PDB entry 5D2M | X-ray diffraction, 2.40 A resolution | chains A and C of the 5 polymer chains in the assembly

Chain A:
Molecule: SUMO-conjugating enzyme UBC9
From: Homo sapiens
Notes: EC 6.3.2.-
Reference sequence: P63279 (UBC9_HUMAN); residue numbers follow UniProt; this construct covers 1-158
Sequence (161 residues; row label = number of the first residue in the row; numbers below 1 keep their minus sign (Gly-2 is residue -2)):
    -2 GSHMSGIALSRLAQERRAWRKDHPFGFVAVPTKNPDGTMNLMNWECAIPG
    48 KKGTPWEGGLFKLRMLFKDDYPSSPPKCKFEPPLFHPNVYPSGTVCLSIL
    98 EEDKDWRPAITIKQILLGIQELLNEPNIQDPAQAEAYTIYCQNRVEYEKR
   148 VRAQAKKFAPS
Unresolved in the structure: -2 to 0, 158
Differences from the reference sequence: expression tag (-2 to 0); engineered mutation Arg14 (Lys in P63279)
Curated features (UniProtKB/Swiss-Prot):
  - region: Arg13, Ala15 to Lys18 (Interaction with SUMO1)
  - active site: Cys93 (Glycyl thioester intermediate)
  - site: Ile4 (Interaction with RANBP2), Val25 (Interaction with RANBP2), Leu57 (Interaction with RANBP2), Asp100, Lys101 (Substrate binding)
  - modified residue: Ser2 (N-acetylserine), Lys65 (N6-acetyllysine), Ser71 (Phosphoserine)
  - cross-link (Glycyl lysine isopeptide (Lys-Gly)): Lys18 (interchain with G-Cter in SUMO2), Lys48 (interchain with G-Cter in SUMO2), Lys49 (interchain with G-Cter in SUMO1), Lys101 (interchain with G-Cter in SUMO2)
  - mutagenesis: Arg17 to Lys18 (Impairs binding to SUMO1 and catalytic activity), Phe22 (F22A: Impairs binding to RANBP2), Val25 (V25A: Impairs binding to RANBP2), Val27 (V27A: Impairs binding to RANBP2), Glu42 (E42A: Slightly impairs binding to RANBP2), Lys48 (K48A: Slightly impairs binding to RANBP2), Glu54 (E54A: Slightly impairs binding to RANBP2), Leu57 (L57A: Impairs binding to RANBP2), Lys59 (K59A: Impairs binding to RANBP2), Arg61 (R61A: Slightly impairs binding to RANBP2), Asn85 (N85Q: Impairs catalytic activity), Tyr87 (Y87A: Impairs catalytic activity), 3 further mutagenesis entries in UniProt

Chain C:
Molecule: Ran GTPase-activating protein 1
From: Homo sapiens
Reference sequence: P46060 (RAGP1_HUMAN); numbering as in UniProt (aligned over 418-587)
Sequence (171 residues; numbered 417 to 587; the number before each row is that of its first residue):
   417 SNTGEPAPVLSSPPPADVSTFLAFPSPEKLLRLGPKSSVLIAQQTDTSDP
   467 EKVVSAFLKVSSVFKDEATVRMAVQDAVDALMQKAFNSSSFNSNTFLTRL
   517 LVHMGLLKSEDKVKAIANLYGPLMALNHMVQQDYFPKALAPLLLAFVTKP
   567 NSALESCSFARHSLLQTLYKV
Unresolved in the structure: 417-429
Differences from the reference sequence: expression tag (417)
Curated features (UniProtKB/Swiss-Prot):
  - motif: Leu523 to Glu526 (SUMO conjugation)
  - site (Hydrophobic interaction with UBE2I): Phe562, Lys565
  - modified residue: Ser428 (Phosphoserine), Ser435 (Phosphoserine), Thr436 (Phosphothreonine), Ser442 (Phosphoserine), Lys524 (N6-acetyllysine)
  - cross-link (Glycyl lysine isopeptide (Lys-Gly)): Lys452 (interchain with G-Cter in SUMO2), Lys524 (interchain with G-Cter in SUMO1), Lys586 (interchain with G-Cter in SUMO2)
  - mutagenesis: Lys524 (K524R: Loss of cross-link to SUMO1. Abolishes association with nuclear pores during interphase, and with mitotic spindles during mitosis)

Chain A / chain C interface:
Pairs across the interface - 23 pairs, chain A then chain C:
  Lys74(A) - Glu526(C)  salt bridge
  Tyr87(A) - Lys524(C)
  Tyr87(A) - Ser525(C)
  Tyr87(A) - Glu526(C)
  Ser89(A) - Glu526(C)  hydrogen bond
  Thr91(A) - Glu526(C)  hydrogen bond
  Cys93(A) - Lys524(C)  hydrogen bond
  Gln126(A) - Lys565(C)  hydrogen bond (backbone-side chain)
  Asp127(A) - Lys524(C)  hydrogen bond (backbone-side chain)
  Pro128(A) - Leu523(C)
  Pro128(A) - Lys524(C)
  Pro128(A) - Lys565(C)
  Ala129(A) - Lys524(C)
  Ala131(A) - Leu558(C)  hydrophobic
  Ala131(A) - Phe562(C)  hydrophobic
  Glu132(A) - Asn510(C)
  Tyr134(A) - Phe562(C)  hydrophobic
  Tyr134(A) - Lys565(C)
  Thr135(A) - Pro557(C)
  Thr135(A) - Leu558(C)
  Thr135(A) - Ala561(C)
  Gln139(A) - Pro557(C)  hydrogen bond (side chain-backbone)
  Gln139(A) - Ala561(C)
Also at the interface, not in a pair above, chain A (17 interface residues in all): Pro88, Ile125, Gln130
Also at the interface, not in a pair above, chain C (13 interface residues in all): Thr514, Leu517, Leu560

In short:
Chain A and chain C form an interface of 17 and 13 residues respectively; the contacts include 6 hydrogen
bonds and 1 salt bridge. Polar pairs include Lys74(A)-Glu526(C), Ser89(A)-Glu526(C) and Thr91(A)-Glu526(C).
Chain A is SUMO-conjugating enzyme UBC9 and chain C is Ran GTPase-activating protein 1, both from Homo
sapiens; the structure, Complex between human SUMO2-RANGAP1, UBC9 and ZNF451, was determined by X-ray
diffraction.
